Entry 6F5B (X-ray diffraction, 2.80 A resolution); this record covers chains A and C of the 6 polymer chains in the assembly.

Chain A:
Protein: Poly [ADP-ribose] polymerase 2
From: Homo sapiens
Notes: EC 2.4.2.30
UniProt: Q9UGN5 (PARP2_HUMAN); residues 90-218 here = UniProt positions 90-218
Amino-acid sequence (131 residues; row label = number of the first residue in the row):
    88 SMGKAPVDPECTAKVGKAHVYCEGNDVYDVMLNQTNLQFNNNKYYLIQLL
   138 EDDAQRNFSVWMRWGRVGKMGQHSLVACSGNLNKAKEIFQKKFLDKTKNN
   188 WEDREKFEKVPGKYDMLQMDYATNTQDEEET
Not modelled in the structure: 88-91, 206-218
Differences from the reference sequence: expression tag (88-89)
From the paper describing this entry:
  - binding site for the 10-nt DNA strand: Lys130, Tyr132, Trp151, Lys179, Lys183, Tyr201
  - binding site for the 10-nt DNA strand: Asn128, Arg153
  - contacts within the chain: Asn127-Arg153 (hydrogen bond)
  - binding site for the 10-nt DNA strand (chain C): Gln159
  - mutagenesis - N128A: unchanged catalytic activity
  - mutagenesis - Y201F: abolished catalytic activity on 5'-phosphate
  - mutagenesis - K130A: decreased catalytic activity on DSB models
  - mutagenesis - Y132A, K179A, K183A: decreased catalytic activity on DSB model
  - mutagenesis - N127A, R153A: abolished catalytic activity
  - mutagenesis - W151A: decreased catalytic activity on nick DNA
  - mutagenesis - Q159A: unchanged catalytic activity on nick DNA
  - mutagenesis - Q159A: decreased catalytic activity on blunt end models

Chain C:
Molecule: 10-nt DNA strand
Sequence (10 nucleotides; each row starts with the number of its first residue):
     1 GCCTATAGGC

Chain A / chain C interface:
Pairs across the interface (7):
  Lys156(A) with DT4(C), sugar contact; DA5(C), phosphate contact
  Met157(A) with DC3(C), phosphate contact; DT4(C), phosphate contact
  Gly158(A) with DC3(C), sugar contact
  Gln159(A) with DG1(C), hydrogen bond to the base; DC2(C), hydrogen bond to the sugar

Overview:
4 residues of chain A and 5 residues of chain C are in contact; the contacts include 2 hydrogen bonds. Among
the polar pairs are Gln159(A)-DG1(C) and Gln159(A)-DC2(C). From the paper: a binding site for the 10-nt DNA
strand at Lys130(A), Tyr132(A) and Trp151(A) among others; Y132A, K179A and K183A of chain A reduce catalytic
activity on DSB model; 10 substitutions were tested in all.
Chain A is Poly [ADP-ribose] polymerase 2 (Homo sapiens) and chain C is a 10-nt DNA strand; the structure,
Structure of ARTD2/PARP2 WGR domain bound to double stranded DNA with 5'phosphate, was determined by X-ray
diffraction (same publication as 6F1K and 6F5F).
